5N7L - chain A; structure by X-ray diffraction, 2.50 A resolution.

== Chain A ==
Molecule: Type II secretion system protein L
Source organism: Pseudomonas aeruginosa PAO1
Notes: fragment: periplasmic domain
Reference sequence: P25060 (GSPL_PSEAE); residue numbers follow UniProt; this construct covers 303-382
Sequence (80 residues; each row starts with the number of its first residue):
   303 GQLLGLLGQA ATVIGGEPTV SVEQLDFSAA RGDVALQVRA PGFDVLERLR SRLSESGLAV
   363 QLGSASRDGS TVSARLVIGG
Ligand contacts:
  - glutamic acid (GLU), molecule 1: Glu319, Pro320, Thr321, Arg350
  - glutamic acid (GLU), molecule 2: Gln363, Leu364, Gly365, Ser366, Arg377, Val379
  - glutamic acid (GLU), molecule 3: Ser368, Arg369, Asp370
Reported in the primary citation:
  - self-association interface (contacts with another copy of this molecule); pairs are residue here / residue on that copy: Leu306-Ala313, Leu309-Leu309, Ile316-Leu306, Val324-Phe329 (hydrophobic contact), Leu327-Phe329 (hydrophobic contact)
  - self-association interface (contacts with another copy of this molecule): Leu306, Leu309, Leu327, Phe329 (by similarity / conservation)
  - conformationally variable residues (side-chain flip): Leu327

== Overview ==
Bound to chain A: 3 copies of glutamic acid. From the paper: conformational variability at Leu327; a
self-association interface involving Leu306, Leu309 and Ala313 among others.
Chain A is Type II secretion system protein L (Pseudomonas aeruginosa PAO1); the structure, Crystal structure
of the periplasmic domain of XcpY, tI crystal form, was determined by X-ray diffraction (same publication as
6GHU).
